Entry 5LKG (X-ray diffraction, 1.51 A resolution); this record covers chains A and B.

Chain A (and B):
Protein: Capsid protein VP1
Source organism: Norovirus Hu/GII/JP/2015/GII.P17_GII.17/Kawasaki308
Notes: fragment: Protruding domain; chain B of this document is another copy of the same molecule, construct and numbering; everything in this record applies to it too
UniProt: A0A0E4B1P1 (A0A0E4B1P1_9CALI); residue numbers follow UniProt; this construct covers 225-530
Amino-acid sequence (308 residues; row label = number of the first residue in the row):
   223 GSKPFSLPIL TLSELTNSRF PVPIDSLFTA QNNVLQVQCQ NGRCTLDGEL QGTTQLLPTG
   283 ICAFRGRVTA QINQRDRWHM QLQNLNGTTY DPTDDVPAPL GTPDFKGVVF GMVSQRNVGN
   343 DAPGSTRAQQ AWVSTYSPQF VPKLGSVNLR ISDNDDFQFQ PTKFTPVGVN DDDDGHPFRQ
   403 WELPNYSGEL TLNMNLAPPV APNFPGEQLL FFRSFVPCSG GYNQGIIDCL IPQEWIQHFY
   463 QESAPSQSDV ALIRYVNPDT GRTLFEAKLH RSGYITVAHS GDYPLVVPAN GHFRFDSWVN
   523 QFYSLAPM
Differences from the reference sequence: expression tag (223-224)
Ligand contacts: Mg2+ (MG): Ser-228, Leu-229, Arg-516, Phe-517

Interface between chain A and chain B:
Contacting residue pairs (81; chain A residue first):
  Pro-230(A) / Gln-463(B)
  Ile-231(A) / Gln-463(B)  hydrogen bond (backbone-side chain)
  Leu-232(A) / Gln-463(B)
  Ser-235(A) / Leu-279(B)
  Ser-235(A) / Asn-308(B)
  Glu-236(A) / Leu-279(B)
  Glu-236(A) / Tyr-462(B)
  Leu-237(A) / Leu-279(B)
  Thr-238(A) / Leu-279(B)
  Pro-243(A) / Thr-281(B)
  Val-244(A) / Thr-281(B)
  Pro-245(A) / Thr-281(B)
  Leu-278(A) / Leu-232(B)  hydrophobic
  Leu-279(A) / Ser-235(B)
  Leu-279(A) / Glu-236(B)
  Leu-279(A) / Leu-237(B)
  Leu-279(A) / Thr-238(B)
  Leu-279(A) / Pro-245(B)  hydrophobic
  Pro-280(A) / Pro-280(B)  hydrophobic
  Thr-281(A) / Pro-243(B)  hydrogen bond (side chain-backbone)
  Thr-281(A) / Val-244(B)
  Thr-281(A) / Pro-245(B)
  Asn-308(A) / Ser-235(B)
  Phe-332(A) / Met-334(B)  hydrophobic
  Phe-332(A) / Ala-350(B)  hydrophobic
  Gly-333(A) / Met-334(B)
  Met-334(A) / Phe-332(B)  hydrophobic
  Met-334(A) / Gly-333(B)
  Met-334(A) / Met-334(B)  hydrophobic
  Met-334(A) / Gln-352(B)
  Met-334(A) / Val-389(B)  hydrophobic
  Ser-336(A) / Pro-439(B)
  Arg-338(A) / Phe-437(B)
  Arg-338(A) / Val-438(B)  hydrogen bond (side chain-backbone)
  Arg-338(A) / Cys-440(B)  hydrogen bond
  Arg-338(A) / Asn-445(B)  hydrogen bond (side chain-backbone)
  Arg-338(A) / Gln-446(B)  hydrogen bond (side chain-backbone)
  Arg-338(A) / Gly-447(B)
  Ala-344(A) / Tyr-444(B)
  Pro-345(A) / Tyr-444(B)
  Gly-346(A) / Gly-443(B)
  Gly-346(A) / Tyr-444(B)
  Ser-347(A) / Gly-443(B)
  Ser-347(A) / Tyr-444(B)
  Thr-348(A) / Cys-440(B)
  Thr-348(A) / Gly-442(B)  hydrogen bond (side chain-backbone)
  Thr-348(A) / Gly-443(B)  hydrogen bond (backbone-backbone)
  Arg-349(A) / Cys-440(B)
  Ala-350(A) / Phe-332(B)  hydrophobic
  Ala-350(A) / Cys-440(B)
  Ala-350(A) / Ser-441(B)
  Gln-351(A) / Gln-352(B)
  Gln-352(A) / Met-334(B)
  Gln-352(A) / Gln-351(B)
  Gln-352(A) / Gln-352(B)  hydrogen bond (side chain-backbone)
  Thr-387(A) / Val-389(B)
  Val-389(A) / Met-334(B)  hydrophobic
  Val-389(A) / Thr-387(B)
  Val-438(A) / Arg-338(B)  hydrogen bond (backbone-side chain)
  Pro-439(A) / Ser-336(B)
  Cys-440(A) / Arg-338(B)  hydrogen bond
  Cys-440(A) / Thr-348(B)
  Cys-440(A) / Arg-349(B)
  Cys-440(A) / Ala-350(B)
  Ser-441(A) / Thr-348(B)
  Ser-441(A) / Ala-350(B)
  Gly-442(A) / Thr-348(B)  hydrogen bond (backbone-side chain)
  Gly-443(A) / Gly-346(B)
  Gly-443(A) / Ser-347(B)
  Gly-443(A) / Thr-348(B)  hydrogen bond (backbone-backbone)
  Tyr-444(A) / Ala-344(B)
  Tyr-444(A) / Pro-345(B)
  Tyr-444(A) / Gly-346(B)
  Tyr-444(A) / Ser-347(B)
  Asn-445(A) / Arg-338(B)  hydrogen bond (backbone-side chain)
  Gln-446(A) / Arg-338(B)  hydrogen bond (backbone-side chain)
  Gly-447(A) / Arg-338(B)
  Tyr-462(A) / Glu-236(B)
  Gln-463(A) / Pro-230(B)
  Gln-463(A) / Ile-231(B)  hydrogen bond (side chain-backbone)
  Gln-463(A) / Leu-232(B)
Other interface residues (no listed pair), chain A (50 interface residues in all): Asp-247, Arg-287, Lys-385, Pro-388, Phe-437, Glu-456, Gln-459
Other interface residues (no listed pair), chain B (49 interface residues in all): Asp-247, Leu-278, Arg-287, Lys-385, Glu-456, Gln-459

In short:
50 residues of chain A and 49 residues of chain B are in contact, with 16 hydrogen bonds. Polar contacts
include Ile-231(A)/Gln-463(B), Thr-281(A)/Pro-243(B) and Arg-338(A)/Val-438(B). Ligands of chain A: Mg2+.
Both chains are Capsid protein VP1 (Norovirus Hu/GII/JP/2015/GII.P17_GII.17/Kawasaki308). Entry 5LKG
(Protruding domain of GII.17 norovirus Kawasaki308 in complex with 2-fucosyllactose (2'FL)) was determined by
X-ray diffraction, deposited together with 5LKC and 5N7M.
